Entry 5WX6 (X-ray diffraction, 1.80 A resolution); this record covers chains A and D.

[Chain A (and D)]
Protein: Alkyldiketide-CoA synthase
Organism: Tetradium ruticarpum
Notes: engineered mutation(s): W332Q; chain D of this document is another copy of the same molecule, construct and numbering; everything in this record applies to it too
Amino-acid sequence (396 residues; numbered -11 to 384; the number before each row is that of its first residue; numbers below 1 keep their minus sign (Met-11 is residue -11)):
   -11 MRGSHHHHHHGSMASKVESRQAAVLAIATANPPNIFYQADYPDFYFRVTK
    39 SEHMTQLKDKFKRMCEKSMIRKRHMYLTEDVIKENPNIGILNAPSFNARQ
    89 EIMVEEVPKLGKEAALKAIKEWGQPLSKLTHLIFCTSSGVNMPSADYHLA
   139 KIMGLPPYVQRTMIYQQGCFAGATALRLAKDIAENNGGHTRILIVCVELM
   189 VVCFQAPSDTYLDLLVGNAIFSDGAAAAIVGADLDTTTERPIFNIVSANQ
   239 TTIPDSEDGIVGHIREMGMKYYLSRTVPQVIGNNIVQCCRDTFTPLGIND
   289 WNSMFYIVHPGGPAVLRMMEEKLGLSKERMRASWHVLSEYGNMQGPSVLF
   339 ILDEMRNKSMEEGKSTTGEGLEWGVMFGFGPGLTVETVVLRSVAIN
Unresolved in the structure: -11 to 8, 221-228, 283-287 (chain D: -11 to 2, 282-287, 384)
Small-molecule neighbours: coenzyme A (COA): Lys48, Arg51, Met52, Lys55, Ser56, Cys157, Leu200, Val204, Ile208, Ile248, Leu261, Ser262, Arg263, Val265, Pro266, His297, Gly299, Gly300, Pro301, Asn330, Phe367

[How chain A and chain D interact]
Residue-residue contacts (92):
  Pro82(A) with Glu254(D)
  Ser83(A) with Glu254(D)
  Phe84(A) with Phe84(D), hydrophobic; Ile252(D); Arg253(D); Glu254(D), hydrogen bond (backbone-side chain)
  Asn85(A) with Arg253(D); Glu254(D), hydrogen bond (side chain-backbone)
  Gln88(A) with Ile252(D), hydrogen bond (side chain-backbone)
  Val128(A) with Ile252(D)
  Asn129(A) with Gly250(D); His251(D); Ile252(D)
  Met130(A) with Ser125(D); Gln154(D); Gly156(D); Val249(D); Gly250(D), hydrogen bond (backbone-backbone); Met257(D), hydrophobic; Tyr259(D); Pro369(D), hydrophobic
  Pro131(A) with Glu245(D); Ile248(D); Pro369(D)
  Ser132(A) with Gln154(D); Gln155(D), hydrogen bond
  Tyr135(A) with Thr240(D); Glu245(D); Gly370(D), hydrogen bond (side chain-backbone)
  Lys139(A) with Glu245(D), salt bridge
  Pro145(A) with Thr239(D); Thr240(D), hydrogen bond (backbone-backbone); Pro242(D), hydrophobic
  Val147(A) with Gln238(D)
  Gln148(A) with Arg165(D), hydrogen bond; Asn237(D), hydrogen bond; Gln238(D), hydrogen bond (side chain-backbone)
  Arg149(A) with Arg165(D), hydrogen bond (backbone-side chain); Gln238(D), hydrogen bond (backbone-side chain); Thr240(D), hydrogen bond; Thr372(D), hydrogen bond
  Thr150(A) with Leu166(D)
  Met151(A) with Gln155(D)
  Tyr153(A) with Tyr153(D)
  Gln154(A) with Met130(D)
  Gln155(A) with Ser132(D), hydrogen bond; Met151(D)
  Gly156(A) with Met130(D)
  Arg165(A) with Gln148(D); Arg149(D), hydrogen bond (side chain-backbone)
  Leu166(A) with Thr150(D)
  Asp169(A) with Asp169(D); Ile170(D); Asn173(D), hydrogen bond; Asn174(D)
  Glu172(A) with Asn173(D), hydrogen bond
  Asn173(A) with Lys168(D); Asp169(D), hydrogen bond; Glu172(D), hydrogen bond; Asn173(D)
  Asn174(A) with Asp169(D), hydrogen bond
  Ala236(A) with Gln148(D)
  Asn237(A) with Gln148(D)
  Gln238(A) with Val147(D); Gln148(D); Arg149(D), hydrogen bond (side chain-backbone)
  Thr239(A) with Pro145(D)
  Thr240(A) with Tyr135(D); Pro145(D), hydrogen bond (backbone-backbone); Arg149(D), hydrogen bond
  Glu245(A) with Tyr135(D); His136(D), salt bridge; Lys139(D), salt bridge
  Val249(A) with Met130(D)
  Gly250(A) with Asn129(D); Met130(D), hydrogen bond (backbone-backbone)
  His251(A) with Asn129(D)
  Ile252(A) with Phe84(D); Gln88(D), hydrogen bond (backbone-side chain); Val128(D)
  Arg253(A) with Phe84(D); Asn85(D)
  Glu254(A) with Pro82(D); Ser83(D); Phe84(D), hydrogen bond (side chain-backbone); Asn85(D), hydrogen bond (side chain-backbone)
  Met257(A) with Met130(D), hydrophobic
  Pro369(A) with Met130(D), hydrophobic; Pro131(D)
  Gly370(A) with Pro131(D); Tyr135(D), hydrogen bond (backbone-side chain)
  Thr372(A) with Arg149(D), hydrogen bond
Interface residues without a listed pair, chain A (55 interface residues in all): Glu89, His119, Ser125, Asp134, His136, Tyr146, Ile152, Lys168, Ile170, Pro242, Ile248
Interface residues without a listed pair, chain D (57 interface residues in all): Ala86, Glu89, His119, Asp134, Tyr146, Ile152, Ala236

[Overview]
55 residues of chain A and 57 residues of chain D are in contact; the contacts include 30 hydrogen bonds and 3
salt bridges. Among the polar pairs are Lys139(A)-Glu245(D), Glu245(A)-His136(D) and Phe84(A)-Glu254(D). Bound
to chain A: coenzyme A.
Chain A and chain D are both Alkyldiketide-CoA synthase (Tetradium ruticarpum); the structure,
Alkyldiketide-CoA synthase W332Q mutant from Evodia rutaecarpa, was determined by X-ray diffraction together
with 5WX3, 5WX4, 5WX5 and 5WX7 from the same study.
